Entry 6DBU (electron microscopy, 3.90 A resolution); this record covers chains C and D of the 8 polymer chains in the assembly.

== Chain C ==
Name: Recombination activating gene 1 - MBP chimera
Source organism: Escherichia coli
Notes: EC 2.3.2.27
UniProtKB: chimeric construct of P0AEX9, O13033: residues -113 to 250 from P0AEX9 (MALE_ECOLI) positions 29-392 (UniProt number = residue number + 142); residues 271-1031 from O13033 positions 271-1031 (same numbers)
Sequence (1159 residues; row label = number of the first residue in the row; numbers below 1 keep their minus sign (Met-127 is residue -127)):
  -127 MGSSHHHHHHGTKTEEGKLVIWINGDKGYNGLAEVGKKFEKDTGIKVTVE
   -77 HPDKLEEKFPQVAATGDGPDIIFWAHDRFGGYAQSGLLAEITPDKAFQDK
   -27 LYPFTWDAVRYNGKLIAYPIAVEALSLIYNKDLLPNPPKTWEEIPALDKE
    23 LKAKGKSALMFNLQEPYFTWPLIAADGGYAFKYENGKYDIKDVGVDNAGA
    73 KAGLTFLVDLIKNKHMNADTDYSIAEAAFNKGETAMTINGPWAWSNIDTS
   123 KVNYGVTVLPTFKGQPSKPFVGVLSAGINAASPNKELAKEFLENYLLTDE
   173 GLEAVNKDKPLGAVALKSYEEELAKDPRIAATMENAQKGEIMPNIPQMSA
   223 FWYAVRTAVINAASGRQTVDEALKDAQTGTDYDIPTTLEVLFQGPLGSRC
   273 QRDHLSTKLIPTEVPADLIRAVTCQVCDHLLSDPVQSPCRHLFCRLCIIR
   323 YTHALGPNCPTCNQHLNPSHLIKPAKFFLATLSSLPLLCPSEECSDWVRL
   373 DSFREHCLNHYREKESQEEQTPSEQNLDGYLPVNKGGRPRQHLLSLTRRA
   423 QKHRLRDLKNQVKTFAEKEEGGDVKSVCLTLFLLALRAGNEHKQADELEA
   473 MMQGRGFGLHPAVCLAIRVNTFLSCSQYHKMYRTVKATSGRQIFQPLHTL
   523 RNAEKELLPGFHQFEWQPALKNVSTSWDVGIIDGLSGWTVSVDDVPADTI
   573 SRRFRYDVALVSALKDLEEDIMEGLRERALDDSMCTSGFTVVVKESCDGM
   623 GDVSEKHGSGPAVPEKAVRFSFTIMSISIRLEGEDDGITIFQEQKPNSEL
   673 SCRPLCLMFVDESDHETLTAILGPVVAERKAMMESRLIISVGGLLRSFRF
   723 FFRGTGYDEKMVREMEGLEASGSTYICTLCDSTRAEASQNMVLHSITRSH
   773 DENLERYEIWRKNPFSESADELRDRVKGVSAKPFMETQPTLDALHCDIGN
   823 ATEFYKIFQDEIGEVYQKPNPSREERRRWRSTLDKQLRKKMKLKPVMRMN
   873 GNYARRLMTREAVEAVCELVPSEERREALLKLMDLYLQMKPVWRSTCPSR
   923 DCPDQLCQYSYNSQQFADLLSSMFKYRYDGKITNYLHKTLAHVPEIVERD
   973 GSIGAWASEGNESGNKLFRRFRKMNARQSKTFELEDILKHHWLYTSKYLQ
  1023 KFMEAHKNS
Unresolved in the structure: -127 to 478, 629-635, 1029-1031
Sequence notes: initiating methionine (-127); expression tag (-126 to -114); linker (251-270)
Ion coordination: Ca2+ site 1 near Asp620 (its only coordinating residue here); Ca2+ site 2 near Asp730 (its only coordinating residue here); Zn2+: Cys749, His959, His964
What the authors report for this chain:
  - binding site for Forward strand RSS substrate DNA: Arg999, Gln1000

== Chain D ==
Name: Recombination activating gene 2
Source organism: Danio rerio
UniProtKB: Q1RLW7 (Q1RLW7_DANRE); residues 1-530 here = UniProt positions 1-530
Sequence (533 residues; row label = number of the first residue in the row; numbers below 1 keep their minus sign (Gly-2 is residue -2)):
    -2 GGSMSLQPLTAVNCGSLVQPGFSLLDLEGDVYLFGQKGWPKRSCPTGIFG
    48 VRIKKGELKLRAISFSNNSSYLPPLRCPAIAHFEAQDGKPECYLIHGGRT
    98 PNNELSSSLYMLSVDSRGCNRKVTLRCEEKELVGDVPSARYGHTLSVINS
   148 RGKTACVLFGGRSYMPPTERTTQNWNSVVDCPPQVYLIDLEFGCCTAHTL
   198 PELTDGQSFHVALARQDCVYFLGGHILSSDCRPSRLIRLHVELLLGSPVL
   248 TCTILHEGLTITSAIASPIGYHEYIIFGGYQSETQKRMECTYVGLDDVGV
   298 HMESREPPQWTSEISHSRTWFGGSLGKGTALVAIPSEGNPTPPEAYHFYQ
   348 VSFQKEQDGEATAQGGSQESTDFEDSAPLEDSEELYFGREPHELEYSSDV
   398 EGDTYNEEDEEDESQTGYWIKCCLSCQVDPNIWEPYYSTELTRPAMIFCS
   448 RGEGGHWVHAQCMELPESLLLQLSQDNSKYFCLDHGGLPKQEMTPPKQML
   498 PVKRVPMKMTHRKAPVSLKMTPAKKTFLRRLFD
Unresolved in the structure: -2 to 0, 352-530
Sequence notes: expression tag (-2 to 0)

== How chain C and chain D interact ==
Pairs across the interface (62):
  Asn544(C) - Arg167(D)
  Asn544(C) - Thr168(D)
  Asn544(C) - Thr169(D)
  Val545(C) - Thr169(D)
  Ile554(C) - Gln170(D)
  Leu557(C) - Asn173(D)
  Ser558(C) - Gln170(D)
  Ser558(C) - Asn171(D)
  Ser558(C) - Trp172(D)  hydrogen bond (side chain-backbone)
  Ser558(C) - Asn173(D)  hydrogen bond
  Ser558(C) - Ser174(D)
  Gly559(C) - Asn173(D)
  Gly559(C) - Ser174(D)  hydrogen bond (backbone-backbone)
  Trp560(C) - Asn173(D)  hydrogen bond
  Thr561(C) - Val175(D)
  Ser563(C) - His222(D)
  Val564(C) - Glu280(D)
  Asp565(C) - Phe206(D)
  Asp565(C) - His222(D)  salt bridge
  Asp565(C) - Arg229(D)  salt bridge
  Asp565(C) - Thr259(D)
  Asp565(C) - Tyr277(D)
  Asp566(C) - Arg96(D)  salt bridge
  Asp566(C) - Tyr138(D)  hydrogen bond
  Asp566(C) - Phe206(D)
  Val567(C) - Arg96(D)
  Arg575(C) - Thr169(D)  hydrogen bond (side chain-backbone)
  Arg577(C) - Gln170(D)  hydrogen bond
  His687(C) - Trp36(D)
  His687(C) - Asn99(D)  hydrogen bond
  Glu688(C) - Arg73(D)  salt bridge
  Glu688(C) - Pro98(D)
  Glu688(C) - Asn100(D)
  Thr691(C) - Asn99(D)
  Ala692(C) - Asn100(D)
  Ala692(C) - Asn173(D)
  Gly695(C) - Trp172(D)
  Pro696(C) - Thr169(D)
  Pro696(C) - Trp172(D)
  Pro696(C) - Asn173(D)
  Glu700(C) - Thr169(D)  hydrogen bond
  Tyr779(C) - Trp36(D)
  Trp782(C) - Pro42(D)
  Trp782(C) - Tyr68(D)  hydrophobic
  Arg783(C) - Ser67(D)
  Arg783(C) - Tyr68(D)  hydrogen bond (backbone-backbone)
  Arg783(C) - Tyr107(D)  hydrogen bond
  Arg783(C) - Glu126(D)  salt bridge
  Lys784(C) - Glu126(D)
  Asn785(C) - Ser66(D)
  Asn785(C) - Tyr68(D)
  Ser788(C) - Asn64(D)
  Ser788(C) - Asn65(D)
  Glu789(C) - Asn64(D)
  Ser790(C) - Tyr68(D)
  Ala791(C) - Tyr68(D)  hydrogen bond (backbone-side chain)
  Arg795(C) - Arg39(D)
  Ala803(C) - Trp36(D)  hydrophobic
  Lys804(C) - Trp36(D)
  Lys804(C) - Asn99(D)  hydrogen bond (backbone-side chain)
  Lys804(C) - Glu101(D)  salt bridge
  Phe806(C) - Asn99(D)
Also at the interface, not in a pair above, chain C (39 interface residues in all): Ser546, Val551, Thr746, Ser802
Also at the interface, not in a pair above, chain D (37 interface residues in all): Pro37, Pro70, Ser105, Arg159, Leu224

== Overview ==
39 residues of chain C face 37 of chain D across their interface, with 13 hydrogen bonds and 6 salt bridges.
Among the polar pairs are Asp565(C)-His222(D), Asp565(C)-Arg229(D) and Asp566(C)-Arg96(D). Cys749(C),
His959(C) and His964(C) coordinate Zn2+. The paper reports a binding site for Forward strand RSS substrate DNA
at Arg999(C) and Gln1000(C).
Here chain C is Recombination activating gene 1 - MBP chimera (Escherichia coli) and chain D is Recombination
activating gene 2 (Danio rerio). Entry 6DBU (Cryo-EM structure of RAG in complex with 12-RSS and 23-RSS
substrate DNAs) was determined by electron microscopy (same publication as 6DBI, 6DBJ, 6DBL, 6DBO, 6DBQ, 6DBR
and 4 further entries).
